Entry 5MQ0 (electron microscopy, 4.17 A resolution (low resolution: residue-level contacts below are approximate; hydrogen-bond / salt-bridge calls are withheld)); this record covers chains 6 and M of the 46 polymer chains in the assembly.

Chain 6:
Molecule: Saccharomyces cerevisiae strain T.52_2H chromosome XII sequence
Source organism: Saccharomyces cerevisiae
Sequence (112 nucleotides; row label = number of the first residue in the row):
     1 GUUCGCGAAG UAACCCUUCG UGGACAUUUG GUCAAUUUGA AACAAUACAG AGAUGAUCAG
    61 CAGUUCCCCU GCAUAAGGAU GAACCGUUUU ACAAAGAGAU UUAUUUCGUU UU
Not modelled in the structure: 11-15, 105-112
Bound ions: Mg2+ site 1: G60, U80; Mg2+ site 2: C61, G77; Mg2+ site 3: G78, U80; K+ site 1 near G81 (its only coordinating residue here)

Chain M:
Name: Pre-mRNA-splicing factor CWC2
Source organism: Saccharomyces cerevisiae
UniProt: Q12046 (CWC2_YEAST); numbering as in UniProt (aligned over 1-339)
Chain sequence (339 residues; numbered 1 to 339; the number before each row is that of its first residue):
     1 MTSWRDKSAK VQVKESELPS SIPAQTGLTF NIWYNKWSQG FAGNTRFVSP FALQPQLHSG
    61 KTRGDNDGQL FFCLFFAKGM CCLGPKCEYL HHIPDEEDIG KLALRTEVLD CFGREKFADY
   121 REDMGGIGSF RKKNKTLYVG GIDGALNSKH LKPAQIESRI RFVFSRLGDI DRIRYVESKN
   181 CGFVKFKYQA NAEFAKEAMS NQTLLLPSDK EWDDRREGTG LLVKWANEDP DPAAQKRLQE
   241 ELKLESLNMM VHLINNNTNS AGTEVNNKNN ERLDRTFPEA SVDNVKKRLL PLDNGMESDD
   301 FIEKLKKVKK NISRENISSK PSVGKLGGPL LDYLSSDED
Not modelled in the structure: 1-2, 255-339
Bound ions: Zn2+: Cys-73, Cys-81, Cys-87, His-91
Curated features (UniProtKB/Swiss-Prot):
  - zinc finger: Asp-67 to Pro-94 (C3H1-type)
  - modified residue (Phosphoserine): Ser-335, Ser-336

Chain 6 / chain M interface:
Pairs across the interface - 45 pairs, chain 6 then chain M:
  A34(6) / Cys-73(M)
  A34(6) / Leu-74(M)
  A34(6) / Phe-75(M)
  A34(6) / Tyr-89(M)
  A35(6) / Leu-18(M)
  A35(6) / Phe-75(M)
  A35(6) / Met-80(M)
  A35(6) / Cys-81(M)
  A35(6) / Cys-82(M)
  U36(6) / Pro-19(M)
  U36(6) / Ser-20(M)
  U36(6) / Ser-21(M)
  U36(6) / Phe-47(M)
  U37(6) / Arg-46(M)
  U37(6) / Phe-47(M)
  U37(6) / Ser-49(M)
  U37(6) / Asn-201(M)
  U38(6) / Arg-121(M)
  U38(6) / Gly-125(M)
  U38(6) / Gly-126(M)
  U38(6) / Lys-196(M)
  U38(6) / Ser-200(M)
  U38(6) / Asn-201(M)
  U38(6) / Leu-221(M)
  U38(6) / Leu-222(M)
  U38(6) / Val-223(M)
  G39(6) / Arg-114(M)
  G39(6) / Phe-117(M)
  G39(6) / Asp-119(M)
  G39(6) / Tyr-120(M)
  G39(6) / Arg-121(M)
  G39(6) / Gly-126(M)
  G39(6) / Ile-127(M)
  A40(6) / Arg-121(M)
  A41(6) / Asn-31(M)
  A41(6) / Tyr-34(M)
  A41(6) / Lys-36(M)
  A41(6) / Trp-37(M)
  A42(6) / Trp-37(M)
  A42(6) / Ser-38(M)
  C43(6) / Gln-39(M)
  C43(6) / Phe-41(M)
  A44(6) / Gln-39(M)
  A44(6) / Gly-40(M)
  A44(6) / Phe-41(M)
Also at the interface, not in a pair above, chain M (45 interface residues in all): Val-48, Pro-50, Phe-72, Lys-78, Leu-83, Glu-122, Gly-128, Ser-129, Glu-197

Overview:
11 residues of chain 6 and 45 residues of chain M are in contact. G60(6) and U80(6) form the Mg2+ site 1.
C61(6) and G77(6) coordinate Mg2+ site 2.
Chain 6 is Saccharomyces cerevisiae strain T.52_2H chromosome XII sequence and chain M is Pre-mRNA-splicing
factor CWC2, both from Saccharomyces cerevisiae; the structure, Structure of a spliceosome remodeled for exon
ligation, was determined by electron microscopy, deposited together with 5MPS.
